Entry 8VEM (X-ray diffraction, 1.71 A resolution); this record covers chain A.

== Chain A ==
Name: Poly(ethylene terephthalate) hydrolase
From: Piscinibacter sakaiensis
Notes: EC 3.1.1.101
Reference sequence: A0A0K8P6T7 (PETH_IDESA); numbering as in UniProt (aligned over 30-290)
Sequence (272 residues; each row starts with the number of its first residue):
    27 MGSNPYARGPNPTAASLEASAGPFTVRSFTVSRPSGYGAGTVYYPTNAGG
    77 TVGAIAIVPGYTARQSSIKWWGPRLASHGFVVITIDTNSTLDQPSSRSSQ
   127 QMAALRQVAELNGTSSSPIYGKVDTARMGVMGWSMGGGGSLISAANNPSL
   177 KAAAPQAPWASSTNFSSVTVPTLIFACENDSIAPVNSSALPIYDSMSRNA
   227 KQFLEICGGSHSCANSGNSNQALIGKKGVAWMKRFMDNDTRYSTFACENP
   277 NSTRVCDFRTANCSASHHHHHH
Unresolved in the structure: 27-28, 291-298
Construct notes: initiating methionine (27); expression tag (28-29, 291-298); engineered mutation Glu136 (Ser in A0A0K8P6T7), Ala186 (Asp in A0A0K8P6T7), Cys233 (Asn in A0A0K8P6T7), Cys282 (Ser in A0A0K8P6T7)
Cystine bridges: Cys203-Cys239, Cys233-Cys282, Cys273-Cys289

== In short ==
Chain A is Poly(ethylene terephthalate) hydrolase (Piscinibacter sakaiensis); the structure, IsPETase - ACCE
mutant, was determined by X-ray diffraction (same publication as 8VE9, 8VEK and 8VEL).
